PDB entry 3KIH | X-ray diffraction, 2.49 A resolution | chains B and C of the 5 polymer chains in the assembly

# Chain B (and C)
Molecule: 5-bladed beta-propeller lectin
Source organism: synthetic construct
Notes: chain C of this document is another copy of the same molecule, construct and numbering; everything in this record applies to it too
Amino-acid sequence (97 residues; numbered 1 to 97; the number before each row is that of its first residue):
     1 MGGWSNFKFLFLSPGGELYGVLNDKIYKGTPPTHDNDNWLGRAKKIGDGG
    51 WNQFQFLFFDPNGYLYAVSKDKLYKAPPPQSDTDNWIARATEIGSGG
Not modelled in the structure: 1-2 (chain C: 1-2, 35-36, 96-97)
Small-molecule neighbours: GDL (2-(acetylamido)-2-deoxy-D-glucono-1,5-lactone): I46, G47, D48, G49, G50, W51, Q53, F54, D82, T83, D84, N85, W86, I87

# Interface between chain B and chain C
Pairs across the interface (27):
  Q55(B) - S5(C)
  Q55(B) - F7(C)
  F56(B) - W4(C)
  F56(B) - F7(C)
  F56(B) - K8(C)
  F56(B) - F9(C)  hydrophobic
  F56(B) - L10(C)
  F58(B) - L10(C)
  F58(B) - L12(C)  hydrophobic
  F59(B) - L12(C)
  D60(B) - L12(C)
  V68(B) - W4(C)
  V68(B) - S5(C)
  V68(B) - L10(C)  hydrophobic
  K70(B) - W4(C)
  K70(B) - S5(C)  hydrogen bond (backbone-side chain)
  D71(B) - G3(C)
  D71(B) - W4(C)  hydrogen bond (backbone-backbone)
  L73(B) - W4(C)
  L73(B) - P32(C)  hydrophobic
  K75(B) - H34(C)  hydrogen bond (backbone-side chain)
  T91(B) - H34(C)
  I93(B) - P32(C)
  I93(B) - T33(C)
  I93(B) - H34(C)
  G94(B) - W4(C)  hydrogen bond (backbone-side chain)
  S95(B) - W4(C)
Other interface residues (no listed pair), chain B (17 interface residues in all): Y64, Y66, K72
Other interface residues (no listed pair), chain C (13 interface residues in all): F11, L18

# Overview
17 residues of chain B face 13 of chain C across their interface; the contacts include 4 hydrogen bonds. Polar
pairs include K70(B)-S5(C), K75(B)-H34(C) and G94(B)-W4(C). Bound to chain B: compound GDL.
Both chains are 5-bladed beta-propeller lectin (synthetic construct). Entry 3KIH (The crystal structures of
two fragments truncated from 5-bladed beta-propeller lectin, tachylectin-2 (Lib2-D2-15)) was determined by
X-ray diffraction together with 3KIF from the same study.
